Entry 6U9E (electron microscopy, 4.21 A resolution (low resolution: residue-level contacts below are approximate; hydrogen-bond / salt-bridge calls are withheld)); this record covers chains D and F of the 6 polymer chains in the assembly.

== Chain D (and F) ==
Molecule: VgrG
Organism: Francisella novicida
Notes: chain F of this document is another copy of the same molecule, construct and numbering; everything in this record applies to it too
Reference sequence: Q7X3I8 (Q7X3I8_FRANO); numbering as in UniProt (aligned over 2-164)
Chain sequence (189 residues; each row starts with the number of its first residue; numbers below 1 keep their minus sign (Met-24 is residue -24)):
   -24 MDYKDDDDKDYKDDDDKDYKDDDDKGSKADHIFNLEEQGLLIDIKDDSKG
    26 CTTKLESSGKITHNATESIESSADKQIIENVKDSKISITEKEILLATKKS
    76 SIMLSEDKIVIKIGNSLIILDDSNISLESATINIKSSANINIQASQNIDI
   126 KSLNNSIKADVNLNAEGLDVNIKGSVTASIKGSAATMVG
Unresolved in the structure: -24 to 2, 136-164
Construct notes: expression tag (-24 to 1)

== How chain D and chain F interact ==
Residue-residue contacts (139):
  His6(D) - Glu11(F)
  His6(D) - Gly14(F)
  Phe8(D) - Phe8(F)
  Ile17(D) - Leu15(F)
  Ile17(D) - Leu30(F)
  Ile19(D) - Leu15(F)
  Ile19(D) - Leu30(F)
  Ile19(D) - Ser32(F)
  Asp21(D) - Ser32(F)
  Gly25(D) - Gly34(F)
  Cys26(D) - Glu31(F)
  Cys26(D) - Gly34(F)
  Cys26(D) - Lys35(F)
  Cys26(D) - Ile36(F)
  Thr28(D) - Leu30(F)
  Asn39(D) - Ile36(F)
  Ala40(D) - Gly34(F)
  Ala40(D) - Ile36(F)
  Thr41(D) - Gly34(F)
  Glu42(D) - Ser33(F)
  Glu42(D) - Gly34(F)
  Glu42(D) - Lys35(F)
  Ser43(D) - Gly34(F)
  Ser43(D) - Lys35(F)
  Ser43(D) - Ile36(F)
  Ile44(D) - Ile36(F)
  Glu45(D) - Ile36(F)
  Glu45(D) - Thr37(F)
  Glu45(D) - His38(F)
  Ser46(D) - His38(F)
  Ser47(D) - His38(F)
  Ser47(D) - Asn39(F)
  Ser47(D) - Ala40(F)
  Ser47(D) - Ile44(F)
  Asp49(D) - Ala40(F)
  Asp49(D) - Thr41(F)
  Asp49(D) - Glu42(F)
  Lys50(D) - Glu42(F)
  Gln51(D) - Glu42(F)
  Gln51(D) - Ser43(F)
  Gln51(D) - Ile44(F)
  Ile52(D) - Ile44(F)
  Ile53(D) - Ile44(F)
  Ile53(D) - Glu45(F)
  Ile53(D) - Ser46(F)
  Glu54(D) - Ser46(F)
  Asn55(D) - Ser46(F)
  Asn55(D) - Ser47(F)
  Asn55(D) - Ala48(F)
  Val56(D) - Asp49(F)
  Val56(D) - Lys50(F)
  Val56(D) - Ile52(F)
  Val56(D) - Ile63(F)
  Lys57(D) - Asp49(F)
  Lys57(D) - Glu65(F)
  Ser59(D) - Ile63(F)
  Ser59(D) - Thr64(F)
  Lys60(D) - Ile68(F)
  Ile61(D) - Ile63(F)
  Leu70(D) - Leu79(F)
  Thr72(D) - Lys66(F)
  Thr72(D) - Ile68(F)
  Lys73(D) - Glu81(F)
  Ser75(D) - Ser80(F)
  Ile77(D) - Leu79(F)
  Ile86(D) - Ile84(F)
  Ile86(D) - Leu95(F)
  Lys87(D) - Ile84(F)
  Ile88(D) - Asp82(F)
  Ile88(D) - Ile84(F)
  Ile88(D) - Asp96(F)
  Ile88(D) - Asp97(F)
  Gly89(D) - Asp97(F)
  Asn90(D) - Asp97(F)
  Ser91(D) - Asp96(F)
  Leu92(D) - Ile100(F)
  Ile93(D) - Leu95(F)
  Leu102(D) - Ile100(F)
  Glu103(D) - Ile100(F)
  Ser104(D) - Ile100(F)
  Ala105(D) - Ser98(F)
  Thr106(D) - Ser98(F)
  Thr106(D) - Asn99(F)
  Thr106(D) - Ile100(F)
  Ile107(D) - Ile100(F)
  Asn108(D) - Asn99(F)
  Asn108(D) - Ile100(F)
  Asn108(D) - Ser101(F)
  Asn108(D) - Leu102(F)
  Ile109(D) - Leu102(F)
  Ile109(D) - Ile107(F)
  Lys110(D) - Leu102(F)
  Lys110(D) - Glu103(F)
  Lys110(D) - Ser104(F)
  Lys110(D) - Ile107(F)
  Ser111(D) - Ser104(F)
  Ser111(D) - Ala105(F)
  Ser112(D) - Ser104(F)
  Ser112(D) - Ala105(F)
  Ala113(D) - Ala105(F)
  Ala113(D) - Thr106(F)
  Asn114(D) - Thr106(F)
  Asn114(D) - Ile107(F)
  Ile115(D) - Ile107(F)
  Asn116(D) - Ile107(F)
  Asn116(D) - Asn108(F)
  Asn116(D) - Ile109(F)
  Ile117(D) - Ile109(F)
  Ile117(D) - Ile115(F)
  Gln118(D) - Ile109(F)
  Gln118(D) - Ser111(F)
  Gln118(D) - Ile115(F)
  Ala119(D) - Ser111(F)
  Ala119(D) - Ile115(F)
  Ser120(D) - Ser111(F)
  Ser120(D) - Ser112(F)
  Gln121(D) - Ser112(F)
  Gln121(D) - Ala113(F)
  Asn122(D) - Ala113(F)
  Asn122(D) - Asn114(F)
  Asn122(D) - Ile115(F)
  Ile123(D) - Ile115(F)
  Asp124(D) - Ile115(F)
  Asp124(D) - Asn116(F)
  Asp124(D) - Ile117(F)
  Ile125(D) - Ile117(F)
  Lys126(D) - Ile117(F)
  Lys126(D) - Ile123(F)
  Ser127(D) - Ala119(F)
  Ser127(D) - Ile123(F)
  Leu128(D) - Ser120(F)
  Leu128(D) - Gln121(F)
  Asn130(D) - Asn122(F)
  Asn130(D) - Ile123(F)
  Ser131(D) - Ile123(F)
  Ile132(D) - Ile123(F)
  Ile132(D) - Ile125(F)
  Lys133(D) - Ile125(F)
  Ala134(D) - Ser127(F)
Other interface residues (no listed pair), chain D (80 interface residues in all): Ala4, Lys24, Ala48, Ala71, Lys74, Asp135
Other interface residues (no listed pair), chain F (75 interface residues in all): Leu10, Glu12, Gln13, Glu54, Leu70, Lys83, Lys110, Gln118, Leu128, Asn129

== Overview ==
The interface between chain D and chain F involves 80 residues on one side and 75 on the other.
Both chains are VgrG (Francisella novicida). Entry 6U9E (Structure of PdpA-VgrG Complex, Lidless) was
determined by electron microscopy together with 6U9F and 6U9G from the same study.
